9CQ3 - chains I and a of the 20 polymer chains in the assembly; structure by electron microscopy, 2.80 A resolution.

[Chain I]
Molecule: 68-nt DNA strand
Sequence (68 nucleotides; row label = number of the first residue in the row):
     1 CGCGCCCAGC TTTCCCAGCT AATAAACTAA AAACTATGCA TGCTCTACTG CTTCTGATCT
    61 AGTCGACT
Disordered / not traced: 1-30
Bound ions: Mg2+: DT68 (together with DZ4) (shared with 3 residues of chain M)

[Chain a]
Molecule: X-ray repair cross-complementing protein 6
From: Homo sapiens
Notes: EC 3.6.4.-, 4.2.99.-
UniProtKB: P12956 (XRCC6_HUMAN); residue numbers follow UniProt; this construct covers 1-609
Chain sequence (612 residues; each row starts with the number of its first residue; numbers below 1 keep their minus sign (Gly-2 is residue -2)):
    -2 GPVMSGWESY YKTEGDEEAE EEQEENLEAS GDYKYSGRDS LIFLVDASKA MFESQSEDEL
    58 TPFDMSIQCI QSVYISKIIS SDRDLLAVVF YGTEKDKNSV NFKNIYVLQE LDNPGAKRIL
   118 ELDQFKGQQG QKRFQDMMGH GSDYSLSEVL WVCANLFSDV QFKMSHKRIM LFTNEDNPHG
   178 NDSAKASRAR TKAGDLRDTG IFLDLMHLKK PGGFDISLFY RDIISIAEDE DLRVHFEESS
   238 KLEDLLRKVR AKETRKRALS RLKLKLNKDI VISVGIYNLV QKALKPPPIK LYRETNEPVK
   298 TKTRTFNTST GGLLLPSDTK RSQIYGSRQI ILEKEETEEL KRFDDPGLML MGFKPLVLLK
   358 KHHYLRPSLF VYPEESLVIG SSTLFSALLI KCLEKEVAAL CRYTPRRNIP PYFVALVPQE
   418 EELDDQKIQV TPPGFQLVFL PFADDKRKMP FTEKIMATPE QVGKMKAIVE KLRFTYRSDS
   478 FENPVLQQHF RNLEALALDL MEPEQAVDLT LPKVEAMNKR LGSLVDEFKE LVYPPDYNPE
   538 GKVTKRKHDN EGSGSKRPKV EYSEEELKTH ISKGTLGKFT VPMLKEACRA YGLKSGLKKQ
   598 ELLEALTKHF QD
Disordered / not traced: -2 to 31, 537-609
Construct notes: expression tag (-2 to 0)
UniProt features mapped onto this chain:
  - region: Val578 to Glu583 (Interaction with BAX)
  - active site: Lys31 (Schiff-base intermediate with DNA)
  - modified residue: Ser2 (N-acetylserine), Ser6 (Phosphoserine), Ser27 (Phosphoserine), Lys31 (N6-acetyllysine), Ser51 (Phosphoserine), Ser306 (Phosphoserine), Lys317 (N6-acetyllysine), Lys331 (N6-acetyllysine), Lys338 (N6-acetyllysine), Thr455 (Phosphothreonine), Lys461 (N6-acetyllysine), Ser477 (Phosphoserine), Ser520 (Phosphoserine), Lys539 (N6-acetyllysine), Lys542 (N6-acetyllysine), Lys544 (N6-acetyllysine), Ser550 (Phosphoserine), Lys553 (N6-acetyllysine), Lys556 (N6-acetyllysine), Ser560 (Phosphoserine) and 1 more in UniProt
  - cross-link (Glycyl lysine isopeptide (Lys-Gly)): Lys287 (interchain with G-Cter in SUMO2), Lys317 (interchain with G-Cter in SUMO2), Lys556 (interchain with G-Cter in SUMO2)
  - mutagenesis: Lys31 (K31A: Diminishes the ability to form a Schiff base. Abolishes adduct formation; when associated with A-160 and A-164), Lys160 (K160A: Abolishes adduct formation; when associated with A-31 and A-160), Lys164 (K164A: Abolishes adduct formation; when associated with A-31 and A-164), Lys539 (K539Q: Complete loss of suppression of BAX-induced apoptosis; K539R: No effect on suppression of BAX-induced apoptosis), Lys542 (K542Q: Complete loss of suppression of BAX-induced apoptosis; K542R: No effect on suppression of BAX-induced apoptosis), Lys544 (K544R: No effect on suppression of BAX-induced apoptosis), Lys553 (K553Q: Partial loss of suppression of BAX-induced apoptosis; K553R: No effect on suppression of BAX-induced apoptosis), Lys556 (K556R: No effect on suppression of BAX-induced apoptosis), Lys570 (K570R: Loss of methylation; loss of anti-apoptotic activity; no effect on XRCC5 stabilization)

[How chain I and chain a interact]
Contacting residue pairs (15):
  DA40(I) - Arg444(a)  salt bridge to the phosphate
  DC45(I) - Lys287(a)  salt bridge to the phosphate
  DT46(I) - Thr300(a)  phosphate contact
  DT49(I) - Arg403(a)  hydrogen bond to the base
  DT49(I) - Arg404(a)  salt bridge to the phosphate
  DG50(I) - Arg254(a)  base contact
  DG50(I) - Arg403(a)  hydrogen bond to the sugar
  DC51(I) - Arg254(a)  sugar contact
  DC51(I) - Ala255(a)  sugar contact
  DC51(I) - Arg258(a)  salt bridge to the phosphate
  DT53(I) - Ser33(a)  phosphate contact
  DT53(I) - Gly34(a)  phosphate contact
  DC54(I) - Arg35(a)  salt bridge to the phosphate
  DC54(I) - Phe159(a)  phosphate contact
  DC54(I) - Lys160(a)  phosphate contact
Other interface residues (no listed pair), chain I (11 interface residues in all): DT44, DT52, DT55
Other interface residues (no listed pair), chain a (20 interface residues in all): Arg80, Gln158, Arg252, Leu256, Ser257, Pro285, Thr298

[Overview]
11 residues of chain I face 20 of chain a across their interface; the contacts include 2 hydrogen bonds and 5
salt bridges. Polar pairs include DT49(I)-Arg403(a), DG50(I)-Arg403(a) and DA40(I)-Arg444(a). Curated
annotation (UniProt) lists active-site residue Lys31(a) and 9 mutagenesis sites on chain a.
Chain I is a 68-nt DNA strand and chain a is X-ray repair cross-complementing protein 6 (Homo sapiens); the
structure, The gap-filling complex with Pol mu engaged in the NHEJ pathway, was determined by electron
microscopy, deposited together with 9CQ6, 9CQC, 9N81, 9N82 and 9N83.
